Entry 9B7N (electron microscopy, 3.02 A resolution); this record covers chains C and F of the 8 polymer chains in the assembly.

Chain C (and F):
Name: Capsid protein VP1
From: Adeno-associated virus
Notes: chain F of this document is another copy of the same molecule, construct and numbering; everything in this record applies to it too
UniProtKB: Q6JC22 (Q6JC22_9VIRU); residue numbers follow UniProt; this construct covers 203-736
Amino-acid sequence (534 residues; each row starts with the number of its first residue):
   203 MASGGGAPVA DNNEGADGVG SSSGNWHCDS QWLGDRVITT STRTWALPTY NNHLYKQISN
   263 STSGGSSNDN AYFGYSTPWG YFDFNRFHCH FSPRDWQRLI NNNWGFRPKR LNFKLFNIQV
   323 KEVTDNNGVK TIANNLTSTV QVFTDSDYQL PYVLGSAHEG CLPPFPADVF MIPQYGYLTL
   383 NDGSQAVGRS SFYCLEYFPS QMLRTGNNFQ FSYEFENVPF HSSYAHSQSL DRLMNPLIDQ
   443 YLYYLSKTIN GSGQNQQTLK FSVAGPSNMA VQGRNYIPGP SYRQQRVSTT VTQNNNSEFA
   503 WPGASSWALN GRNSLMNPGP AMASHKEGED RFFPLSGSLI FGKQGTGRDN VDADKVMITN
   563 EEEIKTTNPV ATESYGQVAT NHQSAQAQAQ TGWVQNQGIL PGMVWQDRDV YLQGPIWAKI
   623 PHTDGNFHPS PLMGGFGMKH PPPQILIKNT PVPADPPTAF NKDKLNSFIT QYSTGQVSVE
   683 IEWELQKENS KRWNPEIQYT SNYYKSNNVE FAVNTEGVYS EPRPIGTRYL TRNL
Unresolved in the structure: 203-218, 326-333, 654-668
From the paper describing this entry:
  - mutagenesis - Q588R: abolished binding to Fab1-1

Interface between chain C and chain F:
Residue-residue contacts (68; chain C residue first):
  Asp-231(C) / Lys-693(F)
  Ser-294(C) / Trp-695(F)
  Pro-295(C) / Trp-695(F)
  Pro-295(C) / Pro-697(F)
  Arg-296(C) / Glu-690(F)  salt bridge
  Arg-296(C) / Arg-694(F)
  Arg-296(C) / Trp-695(F)  hydrogen bond (backbone-backbone)
  Arg-296(C) / Asn-696(F)
  Arg-296(C) / Glu-698(F)
  Arg-296(C) / Leu-732(F)
  Gln-299(C) / Pro-697(F)
  Gln-299(C) / Glu-698(F)  hydrogen bond (side chain-backbone)
  Gln-299(C) / Gln-700(F)  hydrogen bond
  Arg-300(C) / Glu-690(F)  salt bridge
  Arg-300(C) / Ser-692(F)  hydrogen bond (side chain-backbone)
  Asn-303(C) / Gln-700(F)
  Asn-304(C) / Asn-304(F)  hydrogen bond
  Pro-366(C) / Trp-695(F)
  Pro-368(C) / Trp-695(F)
  Glu-690(C) / Arg-296(F)  salt bridge
  Glu-690(C) / Arg-300(F)  salt bridge
  Ser-692(C) / Arg-300(F)  hydrogen bond (backbone-side chain)
  Lys-693(C) / Asp-231(F)
  Arg-694(C) / Arg-296(F)
  Trp-695(C) / Ser-294(F)
  Trp-695(C) / Pro-295(F)
  Trp-695(C) / Arg-296(F)  hydrogen bond (backbone-backbone)
  Trp-695(C) / Pro-366(F)
  Trp-695(C) / Pro-368(F)
  Trp-695(C) / Phe-713(F)
  Trp-695(C) / Tyr-721(F)
  Asn-696(C) / Arg-296(F)
  Asn-696(C) / Val-711(F)
  Asn-696(C) / Glu-712(F)
  Pro-697(C) / Pro-295(F)
  Pro-697(C) / Gln-299(F)
  Pro-697(C) / Tyr-701(F)  hydrophobic
  Pro-697(C) / Ser-703(F)
  Pro-697(C) / Phe-713(F)
  Glu-698(C) / Arg-296(F)  salt bridge
  Glu-698(C) / Gln-299(F)  hydrogen bond (backbone-side chain)
  Glu-698(C) / Thr-702(F)
  Glu-698(C) / Ser-703(F)
  Ile-699(C) / Thr-702(F)
  Ile-699(C) / Ser-703(F)
  Gln-700(C) / Gln-299(F)
  Gln-700(C) / Asn-303(F)
  Gln-700(C) / Tyr-701(F)
  Gln-700(C) / Thr-702(F)  hydrogen bond (backbone-side chain)
  Tyr-701(C) / Pro-697(F)  hydrophobic
  Tyr-701(C) / Gln-700(F)
  Thr-702(C) / Glu-698(F)
  Thr-702(C) / Ile-699(F)
  Thr-702(C) / Gln-700(F)  hydrogen bond (side chain-backbone)
  Thr-702(C) / Thr-702(F)
  Ser-703(C) / Pro-697(F)
  Ser-703(C) / Glu-698(F)  hydrogen bond (backbone-backbone)
  Ser-703(C) / Ile-699(F)
  Tyr-705(C) / Glu-529(F)  hydrogen bond
  Tyr-705(C) / Lys-567(F)  hydrogen bond
  Tyr-705(C) / Ile-699(F)  hydrophobic
  Val-711(C) / Asn-696(F)
  Glu-712(C) / Asn-696(F)
  Phe-713(C) / Trp-695(F)
  Phe-713(C) / Asn-696(F)
  Phe-713(C) / Pro-697(F)
  Tyr-721(C) / Trp-695(F)  hydrogen bond
  Leu-732(C) / Arg-296(F)
Other interface residues (no listed pair), chain C (31 interface residues in all): Cys-230, Phe-367
Other interface residues (no listed pair), chain F (33 interface residues in all): Cys-230, Phe-367, Asn-691

In short:
Chain C and chain F form an interface of 31 and 33 residues respectively; the contacts include 14 hydrogen
bonds and 5 salt bridges. Polar contacts include Arg-296(C)/Glu-690(F), Arg-300(C)/Glu-690(F) and
Glu-698(C)/Arg-296(F). The paper reports that Q588R of chain C abolishes binding to Fab1-1.
Both chains are Capsid protein VP1 (Adeno-associated virus). Entry 9B7N (Fab2-4 in complex with the capsid of
Adeno-associated virus type 9) was determined by electron microscopy together with 9B6N, 9B6O, 9B6Q, 9B6R,
9B6S, 9B6T and 9 further entries from the same study.
